PDB entry 1JWF | X-ray diffraction, 2.10 A resolution | chain A

# Chain A
Protein: ADP-ribosylation factor binding protein GGA1
Organism: Homo sapiens
Notes: fragment: VHS DOMAIN(N-terminal domain)
UniProtKB: Q9UJY5 (GGA1_HUMAN); numbering as in UniProt (aligned over 1-147)
Chain sequence (147 residues; each row starts with the number of its first residue):
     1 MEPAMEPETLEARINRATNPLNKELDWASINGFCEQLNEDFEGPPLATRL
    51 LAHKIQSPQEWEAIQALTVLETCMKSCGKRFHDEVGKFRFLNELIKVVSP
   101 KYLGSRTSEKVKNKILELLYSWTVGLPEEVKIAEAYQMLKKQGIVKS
Disordered / not traced: 1-6, 146-147
Swiss-Prot annotation at these positions:
  - modified residue: Met1 (N-acetylmethionine)
  - mutagenesis: Asn92 (N92A: Abolishes interaction with IGF2R)
Disulfides: Cys34-Cys73

# Overview
UniProt lists one mutagenesis site.
Chain A is ADP-ribosylation factor binding protein GGA1 (Homo sapiens); the structure, Crystal Structure of
human GGA1 VHS domain, was determined by X-ray diffraction (same publication as 1JWG).
